PDB entry 6BJD | X-ray diffraction, 2.80 A resolution | chain A

[Chain A]
Molecule: Calpain-3
From: Homo sapiens
Notes: EC 3.4.22.54
UniProt: P20807 (CAN3_HUMAN), isoform P20807-3; numbering as in UniProt (aligned over 46-419)
Chain sequence (382 residues; row label = number of the first residue in the row):
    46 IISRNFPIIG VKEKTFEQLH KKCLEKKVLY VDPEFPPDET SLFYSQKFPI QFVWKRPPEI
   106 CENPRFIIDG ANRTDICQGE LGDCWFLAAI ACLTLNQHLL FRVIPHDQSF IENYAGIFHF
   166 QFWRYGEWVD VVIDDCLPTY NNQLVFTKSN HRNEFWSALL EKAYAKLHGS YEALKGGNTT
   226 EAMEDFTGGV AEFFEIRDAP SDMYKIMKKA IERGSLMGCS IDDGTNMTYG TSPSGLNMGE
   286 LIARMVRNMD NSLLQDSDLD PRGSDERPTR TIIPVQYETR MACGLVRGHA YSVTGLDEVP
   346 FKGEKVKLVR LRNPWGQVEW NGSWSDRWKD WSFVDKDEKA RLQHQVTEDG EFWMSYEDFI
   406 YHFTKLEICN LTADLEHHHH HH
Unresolved in the structure: 46-52, 270-321, 418-427
Construct notes: expression tag (420-427)
Covalently attached groups: E-64 (E64) linked to Cys129
Ion coordination: Ca2+ site 1: Ile113, Gly115, Asp120, Glu199; Ca2+ site 2: Glu364, Asp371, Thr392, Asp394, Glu396
Ligand contacts: E-64 (E64; N-[N-[1-hydroxycarboxyethyl-carbonyl]leucylamino-butyl]-guanidine): Gln123, Leu126, Gly127, Asp128, Trp130, Lys220, Gly221, Gly222, Asn223, Thr224, Glu226, Ser265, Glu323, Gly333, His334, Ala335
UniProt features mapped onto this chain:
  - active site: Cys129, His334, Asn358
  - natural variant: Asp77 (D77N: In LGMDR1), Ser86 (S86F: In LGMDR1), Phe93 to Lys100 (deletion: In LGMDR1), Arg118 (R118G: In LGMDR1), Cys137 (C137R: In LGMDR1), Ile162 (I162L: In LGMDR1), Leu182 (L182Q: In LGMDR1), Pro183 (P183L: In LGMDR1), Leu189 (L189P: In LGMDR1), Phe200 to Leu204 (deletion: In LGMDR1), Gly214 (G214S: In LGMDR1), Ser215 to Gly221 (deletion: In LGMDR1 and LGMDD4), 13 further natural variant entries in UniProt
  - mutagenesis: Cys129 (C129S: Loss of activity. No effect on CMYA5-binding. Does not degradate p53/TP53)

[In short]
E-64 is covalently linked to Cys129. Ile113, Gly115, Asp120 and Glu199 form the Ca2+ site 1. The Ca2+ site 2
is built by Glu364, Asp371, Thr392, Asp394 and Glu396. UniProt lists 3 active-site residues and one
mutagenesis site.
Chain A is Calpain-3 (Homo sapiens); the structure, Crystal Structure of Human Calpain-3 Protease Core in
Complex with E-64, was determined by X-ray diffraction (same publication as 6BDT, 6BGP and 6BKJ).
